PDB entry 8IYL | electron microscopy, 3.00 A resolution | chains M and Z of the 42 polymer chains in the assembly

== Chain M (and Z) ==
Protein: Tail tip protein M
From: Escherichia phage lambda
Notes: chain Z of this document is another copy of the same molecule, construct and numbering; everything in this record applies to it too
UniProt: P03737 (TIPM_LAMBD); residue numbers follow UniProt; this construct covers 1-109
Chain sequence (109 residues; each row starts with the number of its first residue):
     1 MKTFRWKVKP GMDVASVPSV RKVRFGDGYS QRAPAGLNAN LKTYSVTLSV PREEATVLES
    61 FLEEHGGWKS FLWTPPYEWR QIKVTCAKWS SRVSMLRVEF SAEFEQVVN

== Interface between chain M and chain Z ==
Contacting residue pairs - 40 pairs, chain M then chain Z:
  Gly11(M) - Arg92(Z)
  Gly11(M) - Val93(Z)
  Met12(M) - Ser91(Z)
  Met12(M) - Arg92(Z)
  Met12(M) - Val93(Z)  hydrogen bond (backbone-backbone)
  Asp13(M) - Ser90(Z)  hydrogen bond
  Asp13(M) - Ser91(Z)
  Asp13(M) - Arg92(Z)  salt bridge
  Val14(M) - Ser90(Z)  hydrogen bond (backbone-side chain)
  Val14(M) - Ser91(Z)  hydrogen bond (backbone-backbone)
  Ser16(M) - Glu59(Z)
  Ser16(M) - Lys88(Z)
  Ser16(M) - Trp89(Z)  hydrogen bond
  Val17(M) - Ala87(Z)
  Val17(M) - Lys88(Z)
  Pro18(M) - Gly66(Z)
  Pro18(M) - Ala87(Z)
  Pro18(M) - Trp89(Z)  hydrophobic
  Val20(M) - Gly66(Z)
  Val20(M) - Gly67(Z)
  Asp27(M) - Gly36(Z)
  Asp27(M) - Leu37(Z)
  Asp27(M) - Asn38(Z)
  Gly28(M) - Asn38(Z)
  Gly28(M) - Val108(Z)
  Tyr29(M) - Val108(Z)  hydrophobic
  Tyr29(M) - Asn109(Z)
  Arg32(M) - Trp68(Z)
  Arg32(M) - Asn109(Z)  hydrogen bond (side chain-backbone)
  Pro34(M) - Trp68(Z)
  Asn40(M) - Glu63(Z)
  Lys42(M) - Glu59(Z)  salt bridge
  Lys42(M) - Glu63(Z)  salt bridge
  Tyr77(M) - Ala55(Z)  hydrophobic
  Tyr77(M) - Glu59(Z)  hydrogen bond
  Tyr77(M) - Ser91(Z)  hydrogen bond
  Tyr77(M) - Val93(Z)  hydrophobic
  Tyr77(M) - Phe100(Z)
  Glu78(M) - Thr56(Z)
  Glu78(M) - Glu59(Z)
Interface residues without a listed pair, chain M (22 interface residues in all): Lys9, Ser30, Ala33, Pro76, Trp79
Interface residues without a listed pair, chain Z (28 interface residues in all): Leu41, Arg52, Lys69, Ser70, Thr85, Met95, Val98, Val107

== In short ==
The interface between chain M and chain Z involves 22 residues on one side and 28 on the other; the contacts
include 8 hydrogen bonds and 3 salt bridges. Polar contacts include Asp13(M)-Arg92(Z), Lys42(M)-Glu59(Z) and
Lys42(M)-Glu63(Z).
Both chains are Tail tip protein M (Escherichia phage lambda). Entry 8IYL (Tail tip conformation 2 of phage
lambda tail) was determined by electron microscopy (same publication as 8IYD, 8IYK, 8JVM and 8KGE).
